Entry 2ZHV (X-ray diffraction, 1.85 A resolution); this record covers chain A.

Chain A:
Molecule: Beta-secretase 1
Organism: Homo sapiens
Notes: EC 3.4.23.46; fragment: catalytic domain
UniProt: P56817 (BACE1_HUMAN); residues -16 to 393 here correspond to UniProt positions 45-454 (UniProt number = residue number + 61)
Amino-acid sequence (411 residues; row label = number of the first residue in the row; numbers below 1 keep their minus sign (Met-17 is residue -17)):
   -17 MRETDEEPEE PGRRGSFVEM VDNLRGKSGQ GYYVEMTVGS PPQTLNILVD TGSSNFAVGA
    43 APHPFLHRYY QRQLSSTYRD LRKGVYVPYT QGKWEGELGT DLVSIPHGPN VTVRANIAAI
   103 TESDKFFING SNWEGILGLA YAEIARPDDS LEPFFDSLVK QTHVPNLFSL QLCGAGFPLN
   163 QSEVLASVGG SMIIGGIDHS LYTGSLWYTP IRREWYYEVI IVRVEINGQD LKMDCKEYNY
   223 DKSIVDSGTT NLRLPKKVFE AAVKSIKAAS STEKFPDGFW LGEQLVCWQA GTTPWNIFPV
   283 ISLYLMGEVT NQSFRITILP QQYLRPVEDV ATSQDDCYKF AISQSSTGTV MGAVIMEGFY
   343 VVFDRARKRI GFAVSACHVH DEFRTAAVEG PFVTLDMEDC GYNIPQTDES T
Not modelled in the structure: -17 to -2, 158-167, 310-316, 386-393
Sequence notes: initiating methionine (-17)
Disulfides: Cys155-Cys359, Cys217-Cys382, Cys269-Cys319
UniProt features mapped onto this chain:
  - active site: Asp32, Asp228
  - modified residue (N6-acetyllysine): Lys65, Lys214, Lys218, Lys224, Lys238, Lys239, Lys246
  - glycosylation (N-linked (GlcNAc...) asparagine): Asn92, Asn111, Asn162, Asn293

In short:
Curated annotation (UniProt) lists active-site residues Asp32 and Asp228.
Chain A is Beta-secretase 1 (Homo sapiens); the structure, Crystal structure of BACE1 at pH 7.0, was
determined by X-ray diffraction together with 2ZHR, 2ZHS, 2ZHT and 2ZHU from the same study.
